Entry 1C3R (X-ray diffraction, 2.00 A resolution); this record covers chains A and B.

Chain A (and B):
Protein: Hdlp (histone deacetylase-like protein)
From: Aquifex aeolicus
Notes: chain B of this document is another copy of the same molecule, construct and numbering; everything in this record applies to it too
UniProtKB: O67135 (O67135_AQUAE); numbering as in UniProt (aligned over 1-375)
Sequence (375 residues; numbered 1 to 375; the number before each row is that of its first residue):
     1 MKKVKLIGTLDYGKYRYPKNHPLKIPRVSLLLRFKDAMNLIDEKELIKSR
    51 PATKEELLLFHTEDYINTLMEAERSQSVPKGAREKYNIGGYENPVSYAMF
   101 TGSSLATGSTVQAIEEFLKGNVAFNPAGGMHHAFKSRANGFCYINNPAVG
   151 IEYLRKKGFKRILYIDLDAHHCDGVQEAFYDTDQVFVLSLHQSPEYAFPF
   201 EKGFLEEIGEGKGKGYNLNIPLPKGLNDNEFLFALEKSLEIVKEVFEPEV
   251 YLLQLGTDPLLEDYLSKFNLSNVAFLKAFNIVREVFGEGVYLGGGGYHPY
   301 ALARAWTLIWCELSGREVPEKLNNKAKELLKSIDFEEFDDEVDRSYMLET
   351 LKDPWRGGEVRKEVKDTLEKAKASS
Not modelled in the structure: 1, 374-375
Construct notes: conflict Lys35 (Leu in O67135), Asn146 (Asp in O67135); engineered mutation Ser75 (Cys in O67135), Ser77 (Cys in O67135)
Metal / ion sites: Zn2+: Asp168, His170, Asp258 (together with trichostatin a)
Ligand contacts: trichostatin a (TSN): Asn20, His21, Pro22, Tyr91, His131, His132, Gly140, Phe141, Asp168, His170, Phe198, Asp258, Leu265, Gly295, Tyr297

Chain A / chain B interface:
Pairs across the interface (17; chain A residue first):
  Asn20(A) - Glu195(B)
  Arg83(A) - Arg137(B)
  Arg83(A) - Glu201(B)  salt bridge
  Glu84(A) - Glu84(B)
  Gly90(A) - Glu201(B)
  Tyr91(A) - Phe200(B)  hydrophobic
  Tyr91(A) - Glu201(B)  hydrogen bond (backbone-side chain)
  Arg137(A) - Arg83(B)
  Arg137(A) - Glu84(B)
  Glu195(A) - Asn20(B)
  Phe200(A) - Tyr91(B)  hydrophobic
  Glu201(A) - Arg83(B)  salt bridge
  Glu201(A) - Gly89(B)
  Glu201(A) - Gly90(B)
  Glu201(A) - Tyr91(B)
  Lys224(A) - Phe338(B)  hydrogen bond (side chain-backbone)
  Phe338(A) - Lys224(B)  hydrogen bond (backbone-side chain)
Also at the interface, not in a pair above, chain A (16 interface residues in all): Gly89, Tyr196, Phe198, Phe204, Lys267
Also at the interface, not in a pair above, chain B (16 interface residues in all): Tyr196, Phe198, Phe204, Lys267

In short:
The chain A/chain B interface involves 16 residues from each chain; the contacts include 3 hydrogen bonds and
2 salt bridges. Among the polar pairs are Arg83(A)-Glu201(B), Tyr91(A)-Glu201(B) and Lys224(A)-Phe338(B).
Bound to chain A: trichostatin a. Asp168(A), His170(A) and Asp258(A) coordinate Zn2+.
Chain A and chain B are both Hdlp (histone deacetylase-like protein) (Aquifex aeolicus); the structure,
Crystal structure of an hdac homolog complexed with trichostatin A, was determined by X-ray diffraction,
deposited together with 1C3P and 1C3S.
